PDB entry 1HXS | X-ray diffraction, 2.20 A resolution | chains 2 and 4 of the 4 polymer chains in the assembly

Chain 2:
Protein: Genome polyprotein, coat protein VP2
From: Human poliovirus 1
UniProtKB: P03300 (POLH_POL1M); residues 1-272 here correspond to UniProt positions 69-340 (UniProt number = residue number + 68)
Sequence (272 residues; each row starts with the number of its first residue):
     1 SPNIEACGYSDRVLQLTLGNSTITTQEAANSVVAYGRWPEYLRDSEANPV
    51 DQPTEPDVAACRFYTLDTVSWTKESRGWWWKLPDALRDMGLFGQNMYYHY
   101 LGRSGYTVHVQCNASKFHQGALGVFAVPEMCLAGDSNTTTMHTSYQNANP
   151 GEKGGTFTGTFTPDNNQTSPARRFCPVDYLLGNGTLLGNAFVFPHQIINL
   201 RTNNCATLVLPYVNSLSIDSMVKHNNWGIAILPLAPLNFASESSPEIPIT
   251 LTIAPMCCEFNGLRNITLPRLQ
Not modelled in the structure: 1-5

Chain 4:
Protein: Genome polyprotein, coat protein VP4
From: Human poliovirus 1
UniProtKB: P03300 (POLH_POL1M); residues 2-69 here correspond to UniProt positions 1-68 (UniProt number = residue number - 1)
Sequence (68 residues; row label = number of the first residue in the row):
     2 GAQVSSQKVGAHENSNRAYGGSTINYTTINYYRDSASNAASKQDFSQDPS
    52 KFTEPIKDVLIKTAPMLN

How chain 2 and chain 4 interact:
Contacting residue pairs (17):
  Ser-10(2) with Asn-69(4), hydrogen bond (side chain-backbone)
  Asp-11(2) with Asp-59(4); Met-67(4); Asn-69(4)
  Arg-12(2) with Leu-68(4); Asn-69(4)
  Ala-29(2) with Leu-68(4), hydrophobic
  Asn-30(2) with Lys-58(4); Asp-59(4), hydrogen bond (side chain-backbone)
  Ser-31(2) with Ile-57(4); Lys-58(4), hydrogen bond (backbone-backbone)
  Val-32(2) with Pro-56(4)
  Val-33(2) with Pro-56(4), hydrogen bond (backbone-backbone)
  Tyr-35(2) with Lys-52(4); Phe-53(4), hydrophobic
  Trp-38(2) with Lys-58(4)
  Thr-202(2) with Leu-68(4)
Other interface residues (no listed pair), chain 2 (13 interface residues in all): Ala-28, Gly-36

Summary:
Chain 2 and chain 4 form an interface of 13 and 9 residues respectively; the contacts include 4 hydrogen
bonds. Among the polar pairs are Ser-10(2)/Asn-69(4), Asn-30(2)/Asp-59(4) and Ser-31(2)/Lys-58(4).
Here chain 2 is Genome polyprotein, coat protein VP2 and chain 4 is Genome polyprotein, coat protein VP4, both
from Human poliovirus 1. Entry 1HXS (Crystal structure of mahoney strain of poliovirus at 2.2A resolution) was
determined by X-ray diffraction.
